PDB entry 8ZF6 | electron microscopy, 2.98 A resolution | chains A and R of the 5 polymer chains in the assembly

# Chain A
Molecule: Guanine nucleotide-binding protein G(s) subunit alpha isoforms short
Source organism: Homo sapiens
Chain sequence (361 residues; numbered 1 to 394; 33 numbers in that range are skipped by the numbering (no residue carries them; nothing is unmodelled there); the number before each row is that of its first residue):
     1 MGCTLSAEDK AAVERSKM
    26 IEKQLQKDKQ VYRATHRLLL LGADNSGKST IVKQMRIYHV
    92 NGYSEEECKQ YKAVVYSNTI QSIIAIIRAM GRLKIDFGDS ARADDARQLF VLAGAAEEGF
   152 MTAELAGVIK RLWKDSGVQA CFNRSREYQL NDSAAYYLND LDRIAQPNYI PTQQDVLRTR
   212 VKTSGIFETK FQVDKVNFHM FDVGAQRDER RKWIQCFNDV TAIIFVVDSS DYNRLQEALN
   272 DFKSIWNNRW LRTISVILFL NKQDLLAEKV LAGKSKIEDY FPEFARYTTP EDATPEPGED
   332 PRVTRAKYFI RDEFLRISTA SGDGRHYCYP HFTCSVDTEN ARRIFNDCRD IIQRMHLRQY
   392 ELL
Disordered / not traced: 1-3, 92-211

# Chain R
Molecule: G-protein coupled receptor 4
Source organism: Xenopus tropicalis
Reference sequence: A0A6I8PUB9 (A0A6I8PUB9_XENTR); numbering as in UniProt (aligned over 1-353)
Chain sequence (353 residues; numbered 1 to 353; the number before each row is that of its first residue):
     1 MSNFTPDACN VDSGLDSVLP PSLYALVFTL GLPANLLALW AAWLQVRKGR ELGVYLLNLS
    61 LSDLLLICAL PPWTDYYLRR DVWGYGPGAC RLFGFVFYTN LYVGAAFLSC VSADRYLAVA
   121 HPLRFPGARP IRSAAAVSAL IWMLELAANA PPLLGEAIHR DRYNHTFCYE SYPLSGRGAA
   181 LANVGRVLAG FLLPWGVMML CYAGLLRALR GSASCEQRER RRVRRLALGL PCVALLCYGP
   241 YHALLLLRSL VFLVGGGSVD AGGGCALEER LFPAYHASLA LATLNCLADP ALYCLACPGA
   301 RGEVAKVVGG VVAWAMGKER RAWGERGGNG RGCGEGEEVG MVELRGNGRE FVV
Disordered / not traced: 1-12, 254-264, 296-353
Cystine bridges: Cys90-Cys168

# Interface between chain A and chain R
Residue-residue contacts - 40 pairs, chain A then chain R:
  Gln31(A) - Arg129(R)
  Gln35(A) - Arg129(R)
  His41(A) - Leu123(R)
  Asp225(A) - Arg124(R)  hydrogen bond (backbone-side chain)
  Val227(A) - Arg124(R)
  Tyr358(A) - Ala213(R)  hydrogen bond (side chain-backbone)
  Tyr358(A) - Ser214(R)
  Tyr360(A) - Ser214(R)  hydrogen bond
  Phe376(A) - Leu123(R)  hydrophobic
  Arg380(A) - Ala120(R)  hydrogen bond (side chain-backbone)
  Arg380(A) - Pro122(R)
  Arg380(A) - Leu123(R)
  Asp381(A) - Ser212(R)
  Asp381(A) - Ala213(R)  hydrogen bond (side chain-backbone)
  Asp381(A) - Ser214(R)  hydrogen bond
  Ile383(A) - Pro122(R)
  Ile383(A) - Leu123(R)  hydrophobic
  Gln384(A) - Val119(R)  hydrogen bond (side chain-backbone)
  Gln384(A) - Pro122(R)
  Gln384(A) - Ala208(R)  hydrogen bond (side chain-backbone)
  Arg385(A) - Ser214(R)
  Arg385(A) - Cys215(R)
  His387(A) - Ala118(R)  hydrogen bond (side chain-backbone)
  His387(A) - Pro122(R)
  His387(A) - Phe125(R)
  Leu388(A) - Val119(R)  hydrophobic
  Gln390(A) - Arg50(R)
  Tyr391(A) - Glu51(R)  hydrogen bond
  Tyr391(A) - Leu52(R)
  Tyr391(A) - Asp114(R)
  Tyr391(A) - Arg115(R)  hydrogen bond (backbone-side chain)
  Tyr391(A) - Ala118(R)
  Tyr391(A) - Pro126(R)
  Glu392(A) - Gln45(R)
  Glu392(A) - Arg115(R)  hydrogen bond (backbone-side chain)
  Glu392(A) - Tyr293(R)
  Leu393(A) - Val119(R)  hydrophobic
  Leu393(A) - Leu205(R)  hydrophobic
  Leu393(A) - Leu226(R)
  Leu394(A) - Val223(R)  hydrophobic
Interface residues without a listed pair, chain A (22 interface residues in all): Lys226, Cys379
Interface residues without a listed pair, chain R (29 interface residues in all): Leu56, Gly127, Tyr202, Leu209, Glu219

# Summary
Chain A and chain R form an interface of 22 and 29 residues respectively; the contacts include 12 hydrogen
bonds. Polar contacts include Asp225(A)-Arg124(R), Tyr358(A)-Ala213(R) and Tyr360(A)-Ser214(R).
Chain A is Guanine nucleotide-binding protein G(s) subunit alpha isoforms short (Homo sapiens) and chain R is
G-protein coupled receptor 4 (Xenopus tropicalis); the structure, Cryo-EM structure of the xGPR4-Gs complex in
pH6.7, was determined by electron microscopy together with 8ZD1, 8ZF9, 8ZFA, 8ZFC and 9JVG from the same
study.
